PDB entry 6SJL | electron microscopy, 2.60 A resolution | chains A and D of the 6 polymer chains in the assembly

== Chain A ==
Name: Putative type VI secretion protein
Source organism: Escherichia coli
UniProt: A0A3W2RZ19 (A0A3W2RZ19_ECOLX); numbering as in UniProt (aligned over 1-841)
Sequence (841 residues; row label = number of the first residue in the row):
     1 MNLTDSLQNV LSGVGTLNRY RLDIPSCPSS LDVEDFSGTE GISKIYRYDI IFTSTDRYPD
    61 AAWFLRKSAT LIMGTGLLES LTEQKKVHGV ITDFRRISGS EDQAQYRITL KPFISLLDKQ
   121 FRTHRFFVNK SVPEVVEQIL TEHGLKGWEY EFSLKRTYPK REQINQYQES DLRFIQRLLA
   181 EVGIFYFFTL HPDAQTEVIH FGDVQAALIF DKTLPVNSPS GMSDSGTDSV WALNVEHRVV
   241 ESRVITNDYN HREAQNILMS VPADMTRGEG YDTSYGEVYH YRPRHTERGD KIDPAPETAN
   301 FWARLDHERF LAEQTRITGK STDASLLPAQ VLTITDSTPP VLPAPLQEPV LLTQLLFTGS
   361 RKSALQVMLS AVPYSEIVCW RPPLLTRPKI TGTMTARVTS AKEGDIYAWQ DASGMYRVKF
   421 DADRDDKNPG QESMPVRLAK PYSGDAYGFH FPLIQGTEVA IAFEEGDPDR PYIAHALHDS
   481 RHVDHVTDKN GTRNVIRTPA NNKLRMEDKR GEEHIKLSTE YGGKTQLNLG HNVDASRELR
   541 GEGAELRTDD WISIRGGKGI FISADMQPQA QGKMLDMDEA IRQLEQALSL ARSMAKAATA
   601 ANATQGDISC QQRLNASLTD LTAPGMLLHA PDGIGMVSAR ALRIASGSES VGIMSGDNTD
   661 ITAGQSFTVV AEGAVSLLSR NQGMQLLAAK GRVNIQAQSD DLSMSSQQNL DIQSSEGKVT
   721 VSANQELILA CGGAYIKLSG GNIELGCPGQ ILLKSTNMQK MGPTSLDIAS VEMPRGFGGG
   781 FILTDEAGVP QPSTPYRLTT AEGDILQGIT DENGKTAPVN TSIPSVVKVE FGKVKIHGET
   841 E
Not modelled in the structure: 1-490, 758-777, 835-841

== Chain D ==
Name: Putative type VI secretion protein
Source organism: Escherichia coli
UniProt: A0A377LA80 (A0A377LA80_ECOLX); residues 1-560 here = UniProt positions 1-560
Sequence (560 residues; each row starts with the number of its first residue):
     1 MTKYQGYDVT DATHKTSIHN DWKVVVAKKK PARGVTLTIG IFFDGTGNNR ENTASRLMKF
    61 NECSAARQGV NQKDAQSCED FLKEINKNSI SNGSYRGYYS NIHWLNILYH PDQVLKKDQT
   121 SAQIKTYISG IGTAAGEADS VIGMGLGTSI LDIFEGVVTK TDEAMERITQ ALSEFMGFNL
   181 SPDFCIAKIQ FDVFGFSRGA AAARHFANRV MEQDPAIARA IAKGLRGDFY DGKPSGEVRF
   241 LGLFDTVAAI GGISNFFDIN GRSNPGVKLE LRPSVAKKVF QITAMNEYRY NFSLNSIKGM
   301 WPELALPGAH SDIGGGYNPV GSPLQENESL FLSCPEFEIV SDDTREMDTR VYRKAEQVRK
   361 MLMTLPALKH ILPHGKLTTK IRSIGVNNSN QRRAGVIQKQ VGAAVFFERM AVPNDWANVC
   421 LRVMLDAAQE AGVLFEPIRQ TNTELQLPSE LIFLADKAIA QGKAVRLGQE PQAFTEEELY
   481 IIGKYTHCSA NWNIESDGNL WVDPTTGEIF IHRFGPKGNK AFVFPNKPND RWIRSVWYMD
   541 DQQRLNDNAV KNTKVMMSGV
Not modelled in the structure: 1-2, 87-93, 134-142, 540-560
From the paper describing this entry:
  - catalytic residues: S197, D245, H310
  - contacts within the chain: S197-H310, D245-H310

== Chain A / chain D interface ==
Pairs across the interface (69; chain A residue first):
  R510(A) with R393(D); A394(D)
  G511(A) with N390(D); R393(D)
  E513(A) with R393(D), salt bridge
  D657(A) with F514(D); K517(D), salt bridge
  N658(A) with R513(D); F514(D)
  G778(A) with T16(D); N20(D), hydrogen bond (backbone-side chain)
  G779(A) with D21(D)
  G780(A) with D21(D), hydrogen bond (backbone-backbone); W22(D); K23(D), hydrogen bond (backbone-backbone)
  F781(A) with H14(D); W22(D); V24(D); V25(D), hydrophobic
  I782(A) with W22(D), hydrophobic; V24(D); V25(D), hydrogen bond (backbone-backbone)
  L783(A) with Y7(D), hydrophobic; V25(D)
  T784(A) with V25(D), hydrogen bond (backbone-backbone); V26(D); A27(D), hydrogen bond (backbone-backbone)
  D785(A) with A27(D); K29(D), salt bridge
  E786(A) with V26(D); K28(D)
  Q791(A) with Y7(D), hydrogen bond; K29(D)
  T794(A) with Y7(D)
  R797(A) with R226(D), hydrogen bond (side chain-backbone); D228(D), salt bridge
  Q807(A) with G227(D)
  T816(A) with W22(D)
  V819(A) with T16(D)
  T821(A) with T16(D)
  S822(A) with T16(D)
  I823(A) with K15(D); T16(D)
  P824(A) with K15(D); T16(D), hydrogen bond (backbone-backbone)
  S825(A) with H14(D); K15(D)
  V826(A) with A12(D); T13(D); H14(D), hydrogen bond (backbone-backbone); T16(D)
  V827(A) with A12(D)
  K828(A) with A12(D), hydrogen bond (backbone-backbone); V25(D)
  E830(A) with Y7(D); V25(D)
  F831(A) with G6(D); P182(D); D183(D); F184(D)
  G832(A) with Y4(D); Q5(D), hydrogen bond (backbone-backbone)
  K833(A) with K3(D); Y4(D); Q5(D); F229(D); D231(D), salt bridge
  V834(A) with K3(D), hydrogen bond (backbone-backbone); Q5(D)
Also at the interface, not in a pair above, chain A (36 interface residues in all): P795, K815, P818
Also at the interface, not in a pair above, chain D (39 interface residues in all): V9, D11, S17, A32, L225
The authors on this interface:
  - specific contacts: D657(A)-K517(D), G778(A)-S17(D), I782(A)-V25(D), T784(A)-V25(D), D785(A)-K29(D), R797(A)-D228(D), S825(A)-H14(D), V826(A)-H14(D), K828(A)-A12(D)
  - interface residues, chain D: K3(D), L225(D)

== In short ==
36 residues of chain A and 39 residues of chain D are in contact; the contacts include 13 hydrogen bonds and 5
salt bridges. Polar contacts include E513(A)-R393(D), D657(A)-K517(D) and D785(A)-K29(D). The paper describes
contacts between D657(A) and K517(D), G778(A) and S17(D) and I782(A) and V25(D) among others. The paper
reports catalytic residues S197(D), D245(D) and H310(D); interface residues K3(D) and L225(D).
Here chain A is Putative type VI secretion protein and chain D is Putative type VI secretion protein, both
from Escherichia coli. Entry 6SJL (Structure of the Tle1 effector bound to the VgrG spike from the Type 6
secretion system) was determined by electron microscopy together with 6SK0 and 6SKI from the same study.
